4G4S - chains B and C of the 16 polymer chains in the assembly; structure by X-ray diffraction, 2.49 A resolution.

Chain B:
Molecule: Proteasome component Y7
From: Saccharomyces cerevisiae
Notes: EC 3.4.25.1
Reference sequence: P23639 (PSA2_YEAST); residue numbers follow UniProt; this construct covers 1-250
Sequence (250 residues; each row starts with the number of its first residue):
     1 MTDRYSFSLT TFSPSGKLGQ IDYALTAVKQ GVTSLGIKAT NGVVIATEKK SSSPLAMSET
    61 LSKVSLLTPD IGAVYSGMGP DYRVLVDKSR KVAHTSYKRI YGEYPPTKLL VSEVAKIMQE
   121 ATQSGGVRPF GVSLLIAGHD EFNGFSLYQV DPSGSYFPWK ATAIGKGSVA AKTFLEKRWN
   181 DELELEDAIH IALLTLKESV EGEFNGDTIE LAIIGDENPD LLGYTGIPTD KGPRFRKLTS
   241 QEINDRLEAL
Not modelled in the structure: 1-4
UniProt features mapped onto this chain:
  - cross-link: Lys-108 (Glycyl lysine isopeptide (Lys-Gly) (interchain with G-Cter in ubiquitin))
From the paper describing this entry:
  - conformationally variable residues (order/disorder transition): Met-1 to Arg-4

Chain C:
Molecule: Proteasome component Y13
From: Saccharomyces cerevisiae
Notes: EC 3.4.25.1
Reference sequence: P23638 (PSA4_YEAST); residue numbers follow UniProt; this construct covers 1-258
Sequence (258 residues; numbered 1 to 258; the number before each row is that of its first residue):
     1 MGSRRYDSRT TIFSPEGRLY QVEYALESIS HAGTAIGIMA SDGIVLAAER KVTSTLLEQD
    61 TSTEKLYKLN DKIAVAVAGL TADAEILINT ARIHAQNYLK TYNEDIPVEI LVRRLSDIKQ
   121 GYTQHGGLRP FGVSFIYAGY DDRYGYQLYT SNPSGNYTGW KAISVGANTS AAQTLLQMDY
   181 KDDMKVDDAI ELALKTLSKT TDSSALTYDR LEFATIRKGA NDGEVYQKIF KPQEIKDILV
   241 KTGITKKDED EEADEDMK
Not modelled in the structure: 1-5, 203-205, 246-258
UniProt features mapped onto this chain:
  - cross-link (Glycyl lysine isopeptide (Lys-Gly)): Lys-100 (interchain with G-Cter in ubiquitin), Lys-199 (interchain with G-Cter in ubiquitin), Lys-231 (interchain with G-Cter in ubiquitin)
From the paper describing this entry:
  - conformationally variable residues (order/disorder transition): Met-1 to Arg-5

Chain B / chain C interface:
Residue-residue contacts (59; chain B residue first):
  Ser-6(B) / Gly-126(C)
  Phe-7(B) / Gly-127(C)
  Ser-8(B) / Gly-127(C)  hydrogen bond (backbone-backbone)
  Ser-8(B) / Leu-128(C)
  Ser-8(B) / Arg-129(C)  hydrogen bond (side chain-backbone)
  Thr-10(B) / Arg-129(C)
  Thr-11(B) / Ser-8(C)
  Thr-11(B) / Gln-21(C)
  Phe-12(B) / Gln-21(C)  hydrogen bond (backbone-side chain)
  Phe-12(B) / Tyr-24(C)
  Phe-12(B) / Ala-25(C)  hydrophobic
  Phe-12(B) / Pro-130(C)
  Phe-12(B) / Gly-132(C)
  Ser-13(B) / Tyr-24(C)
  Pro-14(B) / Tyr-24(C)  hydrophobic
  Pro-14(B) / Glu-27(C)
  Ser-15(B) / His-31(C)
  Gly-16(B) / Tyr-24(C)
  Gly-16(B) / Glu-27(C)
  Gly-16(B) / Ser-28(C)  hydrogen bond (backbone-side chain)
  Leu-18(B) / Leu-80(C)  hydrophobic
  Leu-18(B) / Arg-129(C)
  Lys-38(B) / Glu-58(C)  salt bridge
  Ser-112(B) / Glu-85(C)  hydrogen bond
  Lys-116(B) / Ile-86(C)
  Gln-119(B) / Ala-82(C)
  Gln-119(B) / Asp-83(C)  hydrogen bond
  Gln-119(B) / Ile-86(C)
  Gln-119(B) / Arg-129(C)
  Thr-122(B) / Arg-129(C)  hydrogen bond (backbone-side chain)
  Gln-123(B) / Tyr-122(C)
  Gln-123(B) / Leu-128(C)
  Gln-123(B) / Arg-129(C)  hydrogen bond (side chain-backbone)
  Gln-123(B) / Phe-131(C)
  Gly-125(B) / Leu-128(C)
  Ser-153(B) / Ala-82(C)
  Gly-154(B) / Ala-82(C)
  Ser-155(B) / Thr-81(C)
  Ser-155(B) / Ala-82(C)
  Tyr-156(B) / Glu-64(C)
  Tyr-156(B) / Glu-85(C)  hydrogen bond
  Phe-157(B) / Leu-57(C)  hydrophobic
  Pro-158(B) / Leu-57(C)
  Pro-158(B) / Glu-58(C)  hydrogen bond (backbone-backbone)
  Pro-158(B) / Ser-62(C)
  Pro-158(B) / Glu-64(C)
  Trp-159(B) / Ser-54(C)
  Trp-159(B) / Leu-56(C)
  Trp-159(B) / Leu-57(C)  hydrophobic
  Trp-159(B) / Glu-58(C)
  Lys-160(B) / Thr-55(C)
  Lys-160(B) / Leu-56(C)  hydrogen bond (backbone-backbone)
  Lys-160(B) / Leu-57(C)
  Lys-160(B) / Glu-58(C)
  Ala-161(B) / Leu-56(C)
  Leu-175(B) / Leu-56(C)
  Glu-176(B) / Ser-54(C)
  Glu-176(B) / Thr-55(C)
  Glu-176(B) / Leu-56(C)
Other interface residues (no listed pair), chain B (34 interface residues in all): Ile-21, Ser-124, Asn-143, Lys-172, Trp-179
Other interface residues (no listed pair), chain C (30 interface residues in all): Asp-7, Thr-61

Summary:
34 residues of chain B face 30 of chain C across their interface, with 11 hydrogen bonds and 1 salt bridge.
Polar pairs include Lys-38(B)/Glu-58(C), Ser-8(B)/Arg-129(C) and Phe-12(B)/Gln-21(C). The paper reports
conformational variability at Met-1(B) and Met-1(C).
Chain B is Proteasome component Y7 and chain C is Proteasome component Y13, both from Saccharomyces
cerevisiae; the structure, Structure of Proteasome-Pba1-Pba2 Complex, was determined by X-ray diffraction.
